PDB entry 6S7T | electron microscopy, 3.50 A resolution | chains C and E of the 10 polymer chains in the assembly

# Chain C
Protein: Transmembrane protein 258
Source organism: Homo sapiens
Reference sequence: P61165 (TM258_HUMAN); residue numbers follow UniProt; this construct covers 1-79
Amino-acid sequence (79 residues; each row starts with the number of its first residue):
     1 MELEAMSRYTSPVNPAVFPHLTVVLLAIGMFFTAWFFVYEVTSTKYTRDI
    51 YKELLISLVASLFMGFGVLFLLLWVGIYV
Disordered / not traced: 1
UniProt features mapped onto this chain:
  - modified residue: M1 (N-acetylmethionine)
Ligand contacts:
  - EGY ((4R,7R)-4-hydroxy-N,N,N-trimethyl-4,9-dioxo-7-[(undecanoyloxy)methyl]-3,5,8-trioxa-4lambda~5~-phosphadocosan-1-aminium), molecule 1: V23, L26, M30, L71, W74, V75, G76, Y78
  - EGY, molecule 2: F37, E40, V41, S43, R48
  - EGY, molecule 3: V68, L72, V75, I77
  - KZB ((2S,3R,4R,5S,6S)-2-(hydroxymethyl)-6-[(1S,2R,3R,4R,5'S,6S,7R,8S,9R,12R,13R,15S,16S,18R)-5',7,9,13-tetramethyl-3,15-bis(oxidanyl)spiro[5-oxapentacyclo[10.8.0.02,9.04,8.013,18]icosane-6,2'-oxane]-16-yl]oxy-oxane-3,4,5-triol), molecule 1: P12, V13, L21, L25, F63, F66
  - KZB, molecule 2: M30, F31, A34, W35, V38

# Chain E
Protein: Dolichyl-diphosphooligosaccharide--protein glycosyltransferase subunit 1
Source organism: Homo sapiens
Reference sequence: P04843 (RPN1_HUMAN); numbering as in UniProt (aligned over 1-607)
Amino-acid sequence (607 residues; each row starts with the number of its first residue):
     1 MEAPAAGLFLLLLLGTWAPAPGSASSEAPPLINEDVKRTVDLSSHLAKVT
    51 AEVVLAHLGGGSTSRATSFLLALEPELEARLAHLGVQVKGEDEEENNLEV
   101 RETKIKGKSGRFFTVKLPVALDPGAKISVIVETVYTHVLHPYPTQITQSE
   151 KQFVVFEGNHYFYSPYPTKTQTMRVKLASRNVESYTKLGNPTRSEDLLDY
   201 GPFRDVPAYSQDTFKVHYENNSPFLTITSMTRVIEVSHWGNIAVEENVDL
   251 KHTGAVLKGPFSRYDYQRQPDSGISSIRSFKTILPAAAQDVYYRDEIGNV
   301 STSHLLILDDSVEMEIRPRFPLFGGWKTHYIVGYNLPSYEYLYNLGDQYA
   351 LKMRFVDHVFDEQVIDSLTVKIILPEGAKNIEIDSPYEISRAPDELHYTY
   401 LDTFGRPVIVAYKKNLVEQHIQDIVVHYTFNKVLMLQEPLLVVAAFYILF
   451 FTVIIYVRLDFSITKDPAAEARMKVACITEQVLTLVNKRIGLYRHFDETV
   501 NRYKQSRDISTLNSGKKSLETEHKALTSEIALLQSRLKTEGSDLCDRVSE
   551 MQKLDAQVKELVLKSAVEAERLVAGKLKKDTYIENEKLISGKRQELVTKI
   601 DHILDAL
Disordered / not traced: 1-28, 103-110, 465-607
UniProt features mapped onto this chain:
  - modified residue (N6-acetyllysine): K187, K538
  - glycosylation: N299 (N-linked (GlcNAc...) asparagine)
  - cross-link: K538 (Glycyl lysine isopeptide (Lys-Gly) (interchain with G-Cter in SUMO2))
Covalent attachments: glycan linked to N299
Bound ions: Mg2+: E376, E438
Ligand contacts:
  - EGY ((4R,7R)-4-hydroxy-N,N,N-trimethyl-4,9-dioxo-7-[(undecanoyloxy)methyl]-3,5,8-trioxa-4lambda~5~-phosphadocosan-1-aminium), molecule 1: T452, V453, Y456, V457
  - EGY, molecule 2: F461, S462, I463
  - KZB ((2S,3R,4R,5S,6S)-2-(hydroxymethyl)-6-[(1S,2R,3R,4R,5'S,6S,7R,8S,9R,12R,13R,15S,16S,18R)-5',7,9,13-tetramethyl-3,15-bis(oxidanyl)spiro[5-oxapentacyclo[10.8.0.02,9.04,8.013,18]icosane-6,2'-oxane]-16-yl]oxy-oxane-3,4,5-triol), molecule 1: T403, F404, L434, Q437, L440, L441
  - KZB, molecule 2: T403, L441, A444, A445
From the paper describing this entry:
  - post-translational modification sites: N299

# Chain C / chain E interface
Contacting residue pairs (56; chain C residue first):
  L3(C) with A350(E), hydrophobic; K352(E); V425(E), hydrophobic
  M6(C) with Y343(E); N344(E); L345(E), hydrophobic; A350(E), hydrophobic
  S7(C) with Y343(E); N344(E), hydrogen bond (backbone-backbone)
  R8(C) with Y339(E); E340(E), hydrogen bond (side chain-backbone); L342(E); Y343(E), hydrogen bond
  Y9(C) with H238(E), hydrogen bond (side chain-backbone); S338(E); Y339(E); L342(E), hydrogen bond (backbone-backbone); N344(E); K432(E)
  S11(C) with W239(E), hydrogen bond (side chain-backbone)
  P12(C) with H238(E); M435(E), hydrophobic
  T33(C) with F450(E)
  F36(C) with F450(E), hydrophobic; I454(E), hydrophobic
  E40(C) with V457(E)
  R48(C) with V457(E)
  I50(C) with R458(E)
  E53(C) with I454(E); R458(E), salt bridge
  L54(C) with Y447(E); I454(E), hydrophobic
  S57(C) with Y447(E); F450(E)
  L58(C) with Y447(E)
  S61(C) with V443(E), hydrogen bond (side chain-backbone); F446(E); Y447(E), hydrogen bond (side chain-backbone)
  L62(C) with V443(E)
  M64(C) with F446(E), hydrophobic
  G65(C) with V442(E); V443(E)
  F66(C) with P439(E), hydrophobic
  V68(C) with V442(E), hydrophobic; F446(E), hydrophobic
  L69(C) with E438(E); P439(E), hydrophobic
  L72(C) with L401(E), hydrophobic
  L73(C) with W239(E), hydrophobic
  I77(C) with Y400(E), hydrophobic
  Y78(C) with S237(E), hydrogen bond (backbone-side chain); N241(E)
  V79(C) with S237(E), hydrogen bond (backbone-side chain); W239(E); L401(E), hydrophobic; E438(E)
Also at the interface, not in a pair above, chain C (31 interface residues in all): V13, F18, A60
Also at the interface, not in a pair above, chain E (33 interface residues in all): G240, Y349, R406, H427, V453

# Summary
Chain C and chain E form an interface of 31 and 33 residues respectively, with 10 hydrogen bonds and 1 salt
bridge. Polar contacts include E53(C)-R458(E), R8(C)-E340(E) and R8(C)-Y343(E). One compound EGY molecule is
bound between chain C and chain E. The paper reports a modification site at N299(E).
Chain C is Transmembrane protein 258 and chain E is Dolichyl-diphosphooligosaccharide--protein
glycosyltransferase subunit 1, both from Homo sapiens; the structure, Cryo-EM structure of human
oligosaccharyltransferase complex OST-B, was determined by electron microscopy together with 6S7O from the
same study.
